Entry 6F87 (X-ray diffraction, 2.62 A resolution); this record covers chain A.

== Chain A ==
Name: Threonylcarbamoyl-AMP synthase
From: Pyrococcus abyssi (strain GE5 / Orsay)
Notes: EC 2.7.7.87
Reference sequence: Q9UYB2 (SUA5_PYRAB); numbering as in UniProt (aligned over 2-340)
Sequence (345 residues; row label = number of the first residue in the row):
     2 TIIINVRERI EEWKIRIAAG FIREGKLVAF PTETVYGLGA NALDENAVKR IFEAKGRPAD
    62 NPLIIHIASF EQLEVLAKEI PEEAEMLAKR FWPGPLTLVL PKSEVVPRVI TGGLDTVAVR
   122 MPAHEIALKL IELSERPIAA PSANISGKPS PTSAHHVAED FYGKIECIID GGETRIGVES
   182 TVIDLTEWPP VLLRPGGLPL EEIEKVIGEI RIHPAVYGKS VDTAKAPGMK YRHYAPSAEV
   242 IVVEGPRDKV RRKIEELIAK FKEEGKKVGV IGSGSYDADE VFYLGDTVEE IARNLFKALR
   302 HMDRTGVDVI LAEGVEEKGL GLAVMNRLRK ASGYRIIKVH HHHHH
Disordered / not traced: 342-346
Differences from the reference sequence: expression tag (341-346)
Small-molecule neighbours:
  - pyrophosphate (POP): Lys56, Arg58, Asn62, Pro142, Ser143, Asn145, Ser147, Gly148, Pro228, Gly229, Arg233, His234, Tyr235
  - threonine (THR): Thr33, Thr35, Val36, Tyr37, Gly38, Ile65, His67, Thr98, Arg121, Ala141, Pro142, Ser143, Glu180, Ser181, Arg195
Curated features (UniProtKB/Swiss-Prot):
  - binding site (L-threonine): Thr35, His67, Arg121, Ala141, Ser181
  - binding site (ATP): Arg58, Asn62, Thr117, Ser143, Ser151, Arg195, Tyr235
Reported in the primary citation:
  - contacts within the chain: Thr187-Lys226, Val217-Asn327 (backbone contact), Asp61-Lys231 (hydrogen bond), Asp223-Lys231 (backbone contact), Asp61-Tyr232 (hydrogen bond), Asp161-Arg301 (hydrogen bond), Pro150-Arg301 (backbone contact), Pro152-Arg301 (backbone contact), Glu180-Arg328, Pro196-Arg328 (backbone contact)
  - binding site for pyrophosphate: Lys56, Arg58, Asn62, Ser147, Gly148, Gly229, His234

== Overview ==
Chain A binds pyrophosphate and threonine. Curated annotation (UniProt) lists 5 L-threonine-binding residues
and 7 ATP-binding residues. The paper reports a binding site for pyrophosphate at Lys56, Arg58 and Asn62 among
others; contacts within the chain involving Thr187, Lys226 and Val217 among others.
Chain A is Threonylcarbamoyl-AMP synthase (Pyrococcus abyssi (strain GE5 / Orsay)); the structure, Crystal
structure of P. abyssi Sua5 complexed with L-threonine and PPi, was determined by X-ray diffraction, deposited
together with 6F89 and 6F8Y.
